PDB entry 8ECC | X-ray diffraction, 2.44 A resolution | chains C and I of the 6 polymer chains in the assembly

Chain C:
Molecule: Cyclic GMP-AMP synthase
Source organism: Mus musculus
Notes: EC 2.7.7.86
UniProtKB: Q8C6L5 (CGAS_MOUSE); residues 147-507 here = UniProt positions 147-507
Sequence (364 residues; row label = number of the first residue in the row):
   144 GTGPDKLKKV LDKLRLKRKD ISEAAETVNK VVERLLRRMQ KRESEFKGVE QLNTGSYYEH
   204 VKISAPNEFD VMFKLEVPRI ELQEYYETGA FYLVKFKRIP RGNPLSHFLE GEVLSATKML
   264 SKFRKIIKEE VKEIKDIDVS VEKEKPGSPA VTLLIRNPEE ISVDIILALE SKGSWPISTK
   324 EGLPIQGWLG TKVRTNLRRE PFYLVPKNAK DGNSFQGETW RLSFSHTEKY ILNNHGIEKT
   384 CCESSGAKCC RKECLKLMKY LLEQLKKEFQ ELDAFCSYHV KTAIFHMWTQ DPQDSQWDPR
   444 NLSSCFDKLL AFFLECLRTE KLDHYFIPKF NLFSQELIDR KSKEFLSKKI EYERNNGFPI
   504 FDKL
Disordered / not traced: 144-148, 240-245, 253-255, 353-358, 507
Construct notes: expression tag (144-146)
Bound ions: Mg2+: Glu-211, Asp-213 (together with VWX); Zn2+: His-378, Cys-384, Cys-385, Cys-392
Ligand contacts: VWX ([[(2R,3R,4R,5R)-4-[[(2R,3S,4R,5R)-5-(6-aminopurin-9-yl)-3,4-bis(oxidanyl)oxolan-2-yl]methoxy-oxidanyl-phosphoryl]oxy-3-oxidanyl-5-(6-oxidanylidene-1H-purin-9-yl)oxolan-2-yl]methoxy-oxidanyl-phosphoryl] phosphono hydrogen phosphate): Gly-198, Ser-199, Lys-205, Glu-211, Asp-213, Met-215, Ser-291, Pro-292, Ala-293, Asp-307, Ile-309, Val-348, Lys-350, Arg-364, Leu-365, Ser-366, Ser-368, Lys-402, Cys-419, Ser-420, Tyr-421, Lys-424, His-467
UniProt features mapped onto this chain:
  - region: Lys-372 to Lys-395 (DNA-binding)
  - motif: Leu-154 to Leu-159 (Nuclear export signal), Asp-281 to Ser-291 (Nuclear localization signal)
  - binding site (GTP): Thr-197, Asp-307, Arg-364 to Glu-371
  - binding site (ATP): Ser-199, Glu-371, Lys-402, Ser-420 to Lys-424
  - binding site (Mg(2+)): Glu-211, Asp-213, Asp-307
  - binding site (2',3'-cGAMP): Asp-213, Gly-290, Asp-307, Lys-350, Arg-364 to Ser-366
  - binding site (Zn(2+)): His-378, Cys-384, Cys-385, Cys-392
  - site: Arg-241 (Arginine-anchor), Asp-307, Ile-308 (Cleavage)
  - modified residue: Lys-156 (N6-lactoyllysine), Glu-176 (PolyADP-ribosyl glutamic acid), Ser-199 (Phosphoserine), Tyr-201 (Phosphotyrosine), Glu-272 (5-glutamyl polyglutamate), Ser-291 (Phosphoserine), Glu-302 (5-glutamyl glutamate), Lys-372 (N6-acetyllysine), Lys-382 (N6-acetyllysine), Lys-402 (N6-acetyllysine), Ser-420 (Phosphoserine), Lys-491 (N6-methyllysine)
  - lipidation (S-palmitoyl cysteine): Cys-392, Cys-393, Cys-459
  - cross-link (Glycyl lysine isopeptide (Lys-Gly)): Lys-217 (interchain with G-Cter in SUMO), Lys-271 (interchain with G-Cter in ubiquitin), Lys-335 (interchain with G-Cter in SUMO), Lys-372 (interchain with G-Cter in SUMO), Lys-382 (interchain with G-Cter in SUMO), Lys-399 (interchain with G-Cter in ubiquitin), Lys-402 (interchain with G-Cter in ubiquitin), Lys-409 (interchain with G-Cter in ubiquitin), Lys-410 (interchain with G-Cter in ubiquitin), Lys-464 (interchain with G-Cter in SUMO)

Chain I:
Molecule: Palindromic DNA18
Sequence (18 nucleotides; row label = number of the first residue in the row):
     1 ATCTGTACAT GTACAGAT

Interface between chain C and chain I:
Pairs across the interface - 13 pairs, chain C then chain I:
  Arg-158(C) / DT12(I)  salt bridge to the phosphate
  Leu-159(C) / DT12(I)  sugar contact
  Leu-159(C) / DA13(I)  phosphate contact
  Lys-160(C) / DA13(I)  phosphate contact
  Arg-161(C) / DG11(I)  base contact
  Arg-161(C) / DT12(I)  hydrogen bond to the base
  Arg-161(C) / DA13(I)  hydrogen bond to the sugar
  Lys-184(C) / DT2(I)  sugar contact
  His-203(C) / DT10(I)  hydrogen bond to the phosphate
  His-203(C) / DG11(I)  phosphate contact
  Glu-386(C) / DT10(I)  phosphate contact
  Lys-395(C) / DT10(I)  phosphate contact
  Lys-395(C) / DG11(I)  salt bridge to the phosphate
Other interface residues (no listed pair), chain C (13 interface residues in all): Ile-164, Gln-183, Lys-190, Cys-385, Lys-399
Other interface residues (no listed pair), chain I (7 interface residues in all): DA1, DC3

Summary:
The interface between chain C and chain I involves 13 residues on one side and 7 on the other; the contacts
include 3 hydrogen bonds and 2 salt bridges. Polar contacts include Arg-161(C)/DT12(I), Arg-161(C)/DA13(I) and
His-203(C)/DT10(I). Ligands of chain C: compound VWX.
Chain C is Cyclic GMP-AMP synthase (Mus musculus) and chain I is Palindromic DNA18; the structure, Structure
of Ternary Complex of cGAS with dsDNA and Bound 5-pppI(2,5)pA, was determined by X-ray diffraction.
